6GCS - chains 4 and 5 of the 42 polymer chains in the assembly; structure by electron microscopy, 4.32 A resolution (low resolution: residue-level contacts below are approximate; hydrogen-bond / salt-bridge calls are withheld).

[Chain 4]
Molecule: ND4 subunit (NU4M)
From: Yarrowia lipolytica
Notes: EC 1.6.5.3
UniProt: Q9B6D6 (NU4M_YARLI); numbering as in UniProt (aligned over 1-486)
Sequence (486 residues; each row starts with the number of its first residue):
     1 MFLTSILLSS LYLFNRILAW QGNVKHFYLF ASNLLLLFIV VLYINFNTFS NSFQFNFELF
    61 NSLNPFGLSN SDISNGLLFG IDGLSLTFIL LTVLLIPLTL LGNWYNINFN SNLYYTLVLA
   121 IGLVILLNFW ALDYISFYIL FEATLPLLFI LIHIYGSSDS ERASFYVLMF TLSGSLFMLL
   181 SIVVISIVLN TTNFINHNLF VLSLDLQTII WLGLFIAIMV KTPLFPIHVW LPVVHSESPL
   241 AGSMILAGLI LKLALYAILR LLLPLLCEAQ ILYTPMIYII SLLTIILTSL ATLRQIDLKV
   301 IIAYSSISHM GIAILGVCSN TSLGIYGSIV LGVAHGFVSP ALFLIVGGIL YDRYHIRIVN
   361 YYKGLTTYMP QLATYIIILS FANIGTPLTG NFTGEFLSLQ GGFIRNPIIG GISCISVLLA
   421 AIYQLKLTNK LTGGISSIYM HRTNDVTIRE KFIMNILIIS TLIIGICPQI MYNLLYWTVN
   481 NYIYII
Unresolved in the structure: 1-6, 482-486
Ligand contacts: 1,2-Distearoyl-sn-glycerophosphoethanolamine (3PE): Ser111, Asn112, Leu113, Thr116, Pro146, Leu147, Ile150

[Chain 5]
Molecule: ND5 subunit (NU5M)
From: Yarrowia lipolytica
Notes: EC 1.6.5.3
UniProt: Q9B6D3 (NU5M_YARLI); residues 1-655 here = UniProt positions 1-655
Sequence (655 residues; numbered 1 to 655; the number before each row is that of its first residue):
     1 MYNAISLIII LPCISWLFPL FFGRQLGYVF VTRMTSTLII ITTLITYYYF YQLLGNNNPI
    61 NLELFNYLNI DYLDINYNFE IDALTITMLL AITTISSMVH IYSIGYMETD PHQVRFFSLL
   121 SMFTFWMIIL VTGSNYFVLF VGWEFIGVTS YLLISFWVTR LQAMKSALSA VLMNRFGDAF
   181 FVLGLCVIAY VFGTLNYSTI FATAYLINTD LLVLIMLALF IAAMAKSAQF GLHNWLTLAM
   241 EGPTPVSSLL HAATLVTAGI YLLLRSANIL EYTPTVLFII LWIGALTTLS AGLIAICSND
   301 LKRIIALSTM SQLGMMTIAI GLSAYNLALF HLLGHAFFKA LLFMSAGSII HSILNESQDI
   361 RTYGGLLSYL PYTYICITIA SLSLMAMPGL TGYYTKDIII ESTYGSYSIS NYVVYWIAYL
   421 SAVLTCVYSM KILYLTFYSN PNNNTITYYN AHESNIYITL PMFILAIFAM FAGWILKDIY
   481 LGVGTDFVGT HILPNNFSYF DTEFSITQFY KLLPLISAIL VSILIVVLNE FFAIVFNLNN
   541 KYINTVYSIF NQKLVSDQIL NHFIIFKGLV TSGNIAHHVD KGSLYRLGPV GINRLLNKAS
   601 YNVINLSSNT RSSLSMNSML ILITIVSLLL LVLVMNVNFI IVIPVLISIL YILFS
Unresolved in the structure: 1-4, 480-488, 653-655

[How chain 4 and chain 5 interact]
Contacting residue pairs (58):
  Tyr166(4) - Leu587(5)
  Phe170(4) - Leu587(5)
  His228(4) - Asp580(5)
  Val229(4) - Asp580(5)
  Val229(4) - Leu584(5)
  Leu287(4) - Ala576(5)
  Leu290(4) - Gly573(5)
  Leu293(4) - Asn574(5)
  Arg294(4) - Thr571(5)
  Arg294(4) - Asn574(5)
  Gln295(4) - His577(5)
  Tyr304(4) - Asp580(5)
  Ser322(4) - Ile70(5)
  Ser322(4) - Asp71(5)
  Leu323(4) - Tyr72(5)
  Leu323(4) - Leu73(5)
  Tyr326(4) - Ile70(5)
  Thr366(4) - Arg115(5)
  Ile377(4) - Leu152(5)
  Phe381(4) - Val148(5)
  Phe381(4) - Tyr151(5)
  Ile384(4) - Arg175(5)
  Pro387(4) - Val141(5)
  Pro387(4) - Glu144(5)
  Pro387(4) - Phe145(5)
  Leu388(4) - Phe145(5)
  Thr389(4) - Tyr67(5)
  Phe392(4) - Phe137(5)
  Phe392(4) - Phe140(5)
  Thr393(4) - Tyr67(5)
  Thr393(4) - Leu68(5)
  Phe396(4) - Leu185(5)
  Leu397(4) - Leu68(5)
  Leu399(4) - Cys186(5)
  Gln400(4) - Cys186(5)
  Gln400(4) - Ala189(5)
  Phe403(4) - Val187(5)
  Ile404(4) - Tyr190(5)
  Gly411(4) - Leu183(5)
  Cys414(4) - Ala179(5)
  Cys414(4) - Leu183(5)
  Val417(4) - Arg175(5)
  Leu418(4) - Arg175(5)
  Leu418(4) - Phe176(5)
  Leu418(4) - Ala179(5)
  Ala421(4) - Leu172(5)
  Ala421(4) - Arg175(5)
  Ile422(4) - Leu172(5)
  Leu425(4) - Leu168(5)
  Thr428(4) - Tyr151(5)
  Asn429(4) - Tyr151(5)
  Asn429(4) - Met164(5)
  Asn429(4) - Leu168(5)
  Thr432(4) - Met164(5)
  Gly433(4) - Val158(5)
  Gly434(4) - Val158(5)
  Gly465(4) - Tyr67(5)
  Cys467(4) - Tyr67(5)
Interface residues without a listed pair, chain 4 (51 interface residues in all): Met169, Phe225, Ala291, Thr367, Pro370, Thr374, Ile415, Lys426, Ile466
Interface residues without a listed pair, chain 5 (42 interface residues in all): Lys165, Val171, Phe180, Val182, Val570, Ser583

[Summary]
Chain 4 and chain 5 form an interface of 51 and 42 residues respectively. Ligands of chain 4:
1,2-Distearoyl-sn-glycerophosphoethanolamine.
Chain 4 is ND4 subunit (NU4M) and chain 5 is ND5 subunit (NU5M), both from Yarrowia lipolytica; the structure,
Cryo-EM structure of respiratory complex I from Yarrowia lipolytica, was determined by electron microscopy.
